PDB entry 4NO1 | X-ray diffraction, 2.50 A resolution | chains P and Q of the 28 polymer chains in the assembly

== Chain P ==
Name: Proteasome subunit alpha type-3
Organism: Saccharomyces cerevisiae S288c
Notes: EC 3.4.25.1
UniProt: P23638 (PSA3_YEAST); residues 0-257 here correspond to UniProt positions 1-258 (UniProt number = residue number + 1)
Chain sequence (258 residues; each row starts with the number of its first residue; numbering starts at 0):
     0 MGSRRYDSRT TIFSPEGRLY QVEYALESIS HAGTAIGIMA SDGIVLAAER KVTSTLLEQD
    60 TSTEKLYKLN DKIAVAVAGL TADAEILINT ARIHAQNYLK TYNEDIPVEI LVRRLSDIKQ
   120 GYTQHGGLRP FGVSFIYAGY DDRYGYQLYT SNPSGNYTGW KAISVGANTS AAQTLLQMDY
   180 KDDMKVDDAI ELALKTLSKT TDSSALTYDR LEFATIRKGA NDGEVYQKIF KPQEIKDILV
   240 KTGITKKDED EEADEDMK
Not modelled in the structure: 0, 245-257
Curated features (UniProtKB/Swiss-Prot):
  - cross-link (Glycyl lysine isopeptide (Lys-Gly)): Lys99 (interchain with G-Cter in ubiquitin), Lys198 (interchain with G-Cter in ubiquitin), Lys230 (interchain with G-Cter in ubiquitin)

== Chain Q ==
Name: Proteasome subunit alpha type-4
Organism: Saccharomyces cerevisiae S288c
Notes: EC 3.4.25.1
UniProt: P40303 (PSA4_YEAST); residues -1 to 252 here correspond to UniProt positions 1-254 (UniProt number = residue number + 2)
Chain sequence (254 residues; each row starts with the number of its first residue; numbers below 1 keep their minus sign (Met-1 is residue -1)):
    -1 MSGYDRALSI FSPDGHIFQV EYALEAVKRG TCAVGVKGKN CVVLGCERRS TLKLQDTRIT
    59 PSKVSKIDSH VVLSFSGLNA DSRILIEKAR VEAQSHRLTL EDPVTVEYLT RYVAGVQQRY
   119 TQSGGVRPFG VSTLIAGFDP RDDEPKLYQT EPSGIYSSWS AQTIGRNSKT VREFLEKNYD
   179 RKEPPATVEE CVKLTVRSLL EVVQTGAKNI EITVVKPDSD IVALSSEEIN QYVTQIEQEK
   239 QEQQEQDKKK KSNH
Not modelled in the structure: -1 to 0, 241-252
Curated features (UniProtKB/Swiss-Prot):
  - modified residue: Thr58 (Phosphothreonine)

== Chain P / chain Q interface ==
Contacting residue pairs (76; chain P residue first):
  Arg3(P) with Arg4(Q)
  Asp6(P) with Tyr2(Q), hydrogen bond; Arg4(Q), salt bridge
  Arg8(P) with Arg4(Q); Leu6(Q)
  Thr10(P) with Leu6(Q); Arg125(Q)
  Ile11(P) with Leu6(Q), hydrophobic; Gln17(Q)
  Phe12(P) with Gln17(Q), hydrogen bond (backbone-side chain); Tyr20(Q), hydrophobic; Ala21(Q), hydrophobic; Ala24(Q), hydrophobic; Leu76(Q), hydrophobic; Arg125(Q); Pro126(Q); Gly128(Q)
  Ser13(P) with Tyr20(Q)
  Pro14(P) with Tyr20(Q), hydrophobic; Glu23(Q)
  Glu15(P) with Glu23(Q); Arg27(Q), hydrogen bond (backbone-side chain)
  Gly16(P) with Tyr20(Q); Glu23(Q); Ala24(Q); Arg27(Q)
  Arg17(P) with Arg27(Q)
  Leu18(P) with Arg125(Q)
  Met38(P) with Asp54(Q)
  Glu108(P) with Ile57(Q)
  Arg112(P) with Arg81(Q)
  Ser115(P) with Arg81(Q), hydrogen bond (backbone-side chain)
  Asp116(P) with Arg81(Q), salt bridge
  Gln119(P) with Ala78(Q); Asp79(Q); Ile82(Q)
  Thr122(P) with Arg125(Q), hydrogen bond (backbone-side chain)
  Gln123(P) with Tyr118(Q); Gly123(Q); Val124(Q); Arg125(Q), hydrogen bond (backbone-backbone); Pro126(Q); Phe127(Q)
  His124(P) with Gly123(Q); Val124(Q)
  Gly125(P) with Tyr2(Q); Gly123(Q), hydrogen bond (backbone-backbone)
  Gly126(P) with Tyr2(Q)
  Tyr143(P) with Arg56(Q), hydrogen bond (backbone-side chain); Ile57(Q), hydrophobic
  Tyr145(P) with Arg56(Q), hydrogen bond (backbone-side chain)
  Gln146(P) with Ile57(Q)
  Leu147(P) with Ile57(Q)
  Tyr148(P) with Ile57(Q)
  Ser153(P) with Ala78(Q)
  Gly154(P) with Ala78(Q); Arg81(Q), hydrogen bond (backbone-side chain)
  Asn155(P) with Asn77(Q); Ala78(Q)
  Tyr156(P) with Pro59(Q); Arg81(Q)
  Gly158(P) with Gln53(Q); Asp54(Q), hydrogen bond (backbone-backbone); Ile57(Q); Thr58(Q), hydrogen bond (backbone-side chain)
  Trp159(P) with Lys51(Q); Leu52(Q); Gln53(Q); Asp54(Q)
  Lys160(P) with Leu52(Q), hydrogen bond (backbone-backbone); Gln53(Q)
  Ala161(P) with Leu52(Q)
  Gln172(P) with Leu52(Q)
  Leu175(P) with Leu52(Q)
  Gln176(P) with Lys51(Q); Leu52(Q)
Interface residues without a listed pair, chain P (41 interface residues in all): Thr157, Tyr179
Interface residues without a listed pair, chain Q (31 interface residues in all): Leu50

== In short ==
Chain P and chain Q form an interface of 41 and 31 residues respectively; the contacts include 13 hydrogen
bonds and 2 salt bridges. Polar contacts include Asp6(P)-Arg4(Q), Asp116(P)-Arg81(Q) and Asp6(P)-Tyr2(Q).
Chain P is Proteasome subunit alpha type-3 and chain Q is Proteasome subunit alpha type-4, both from
Saccharomyces cerevisiae S288c; the structure, yCP in complex with Z-Leu-Leu-Leu-B(OH)2, was determined by
X-ray diffraction, deposited together with 4NNN, 4NNW, 4NO6, 4NO8 and 4NO9.
